5S5K - chains B and C of the 6 polymer chains in the assembly; structure by X-ray diffraction, 2.41 A resolution.

Chain B:
Name: Tubulin beta-2B chain
Organism: Bos taurus
Reference sequence: Q6B856 (TBB2B_BOVIN); the author numbering skips numbers that UniProt does not, so the offset changes along the chain: 1-42 = UniProt 1-42; 45-360 = UniProt 43-358; 369-455 = UniProt 359-445
Amino-acid sequence (445 residues; row label = number of the first residue in the row; note: 10 numbers in that range are skipped by the numbering (no residue carries them; nothing is unmodelled there)):
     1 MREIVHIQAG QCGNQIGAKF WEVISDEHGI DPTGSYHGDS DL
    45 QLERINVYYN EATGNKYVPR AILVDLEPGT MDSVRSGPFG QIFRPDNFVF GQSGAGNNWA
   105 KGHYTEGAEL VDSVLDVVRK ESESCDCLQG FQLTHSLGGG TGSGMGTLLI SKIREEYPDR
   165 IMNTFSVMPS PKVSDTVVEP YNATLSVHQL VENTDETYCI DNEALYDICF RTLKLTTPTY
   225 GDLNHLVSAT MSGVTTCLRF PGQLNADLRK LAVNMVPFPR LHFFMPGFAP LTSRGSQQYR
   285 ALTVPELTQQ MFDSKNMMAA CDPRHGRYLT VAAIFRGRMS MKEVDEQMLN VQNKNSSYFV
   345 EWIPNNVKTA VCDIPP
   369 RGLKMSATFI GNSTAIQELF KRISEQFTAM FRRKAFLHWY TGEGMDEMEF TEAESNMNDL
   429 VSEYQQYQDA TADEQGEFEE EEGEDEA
Disordered / not traced: 279-280, 438-455
Bound ions: Mg2+: Gln11 (together with GDP); Ca2+: Glu113 (shared with Glu284(C) of chain C)
Ligand contacts:
  - GDP (guanosine-5'-diphosphate): Gly10, Gln11, Cys12, Gln15, Ile16, Asp69, Ala99, Asn101, Ser140, Gly142, Gly143, Gly144, Thr145, Gly146, Ser147, Val171, Pro173, Val177, Asp179, Glu183, Asn206, Leu209, Tyr224, Leu227, Asn228
  - S6V (1-[2-(2-oxidanylidenepyrrolidin-1-yl)ethyl]-3-phenyl-urea): Gly100, Lys105, Trp407
UniProt features mapped onto this chain:
  - motif: Met1 to Ile4 (MREI motif)
  - binding site (GTP): Gln11, Glu71, Ser140, Gly144, Thr145, Gly146, Asn206, Asn228
  - binding site (Mg(2+)): Glu71
  - modified residue: Ser40 (Phosphoserine), Thr57 (Phosphothreonine), Lys60 (N6-acetyllysine), Ser174 (Phosphoserine), Thr287 (Phosphothreonine), Thr292 (Phosphothreonine), Arg320 (Omega-N-methylarginine), Glu448 (5-glutamyl polyglutamate)
  - cross-link (Glycyl lysine isopeptide (Lys-Gly)): Lys60 (interchain with G-Cter in ubiquitin), Lys326 (interchain with G-Cter in ubiquitin)

Chain C:
Name: Tubulin alpha-1B chain
Organism: Bos taurus
Reference sequence: P81947 (TBA1B_BOVIN); residue numbers follow UniProt; this construct covers 1-451
Amino-acid sequence (451 residues; row label = number of the first residue in the row):
     1 MRECISIHVG QAGVQIGNAC WELYCLEHGI QPDGQMPSDK TIGGGDDSFN TFFSETGAGK
    61 HVPRAVFVDL EPTVIDEVRT GTYRQLFHPE QLITGKEDAA NNYARGHYTI GKEIIDLVLD
   121 RIRKLADQCT GLQGFLVFHS FGGGTGSGFT SLLMERLSVD YGKKSKLEFS IYPAPQVSTA
   181 VVEPYNSILT THTTLEHSDC AFMVDNEAIY DICRRNLDIE RPTYTNLNRL ISQIVSSITA
   241 SLRFDGALNV DLTEFQTNLV PYPRIHFPLA TYAPVISAEK AYHEQLSVAE ITNACFEPAN
   301 QMVKCDPRHG KYMACCLLYR GDVVPKDVNA AIATIKTKRS IQFVDWCPTG FKVGINYQPP
   361 TVVPGGDLAK VQRAVCMLSN TTAIAEAWAR LDHKFDLMYA KRAFVHWYVG EGMEEGEFSE
   421 AREDMAALEK DYEEVGVDSV EGEGEEEGEE Y
Disordered / not traced: 441-451
Bound ions: Ca2+ site 1: Asp39, Thr41, Gly44, Glu55; Ca2+ site 2: Glu284 (shared with Glu113(B) of chain B)
Ligand contacts:
  - GTP (guanosine-5'-triphosphate): Gly10, Gln11, Ala12, Gln15, Ile16, Asp69, Asp98, Ala99, Ala100, Asn101, Ser140, Gly142, Gly143, Gly144, Thr145, Gly146, Ile171, Pro173, Val177, Ser178, Thr179, Glu183, Asn206, Tyr224, Leu227, Asn228, Ile231
  - S6V (1-[2-(2-oxidanylidenepyrrolidin-1-yl)ethyl]-3-phenyl-urea): Cys4, Gln133, Gly134, Leu136, Ser165, Leu167, Leu242, Leu252, Thr253, Gln256, Thr257

How chain B and chain C interact:
Contacting residue pairs - 40 pairs, chain B then chain C:
  Gln96(B) - Met1(C)
  Gln96(B) - Arg2(C)
  Ser97(B) - Arg2(C)
  Asn101(B) - Glu254(C)  hydrogen bond
  Asp179(B) - Glu254(C)
  Asp179(B) - Lys352(C)  hydrogen bond (backbone-side chain)
  Thr180(B) - Glu254(C)
  Thr180(B) - Asn258(C)
  Val181(B) - Asn258(C)  hydrogen bond (backbone-side chain)
  Val181(B) - Pro348(C)  hydrophobic
  Val182(B) - Thr257(C)
  Thr221(B) - Lys326(C)
  Thr221(B) - Asn329(C)
  Ala397(B) - Trp346(C)
  Met398(B) - Trp346(C)
  Arg400(B) - Asp345(C)  salt bridge
  Arg400(B) - Ser439(C)  hydrogen bond
  Arg401(B) - Tyr262(C)  hydrogen bond (backbone-side chain)
  Arg401(B) - Asp345(C)  salt bridge
  Arg401(B) - Trp346(C)
  Arg401(B) - Glu434(C)  hydrogen bond (side chain-backbone)
  Arg401(B) - Val435(C)
  Arg401(B) - Val437(C)  hydrogen bond (side chain-backbone)
  Arg401(B) - Asp438(C)
  Arg401(B) - Ser439(C)  hydrogen bond
  Lys402(B) - Tyr262(C)
  Ala403(B) - Tyr262(C)
  Ala403(B) - Trp346(C)  hydrophobic
  Phe404(B) - Thr257(C)
  Phe404(B) - Asn258(C)
  Phe404(B) - Val260(C)
  Phe404(B) - Pro261(C)  hydrogen bond (backbone-backbone)
  Phe404(B) - Trp346(C)  hydrophobic
  His406(B) - Val260(C)  hydrogen bond (side chain-backbone)
  His406(B) - Pro261(C)
  His406(B) - Tyr262(C)
  His406(B) - Pro263(C)
  Trp407(B) - Gln256(C)
  Trp407(B) - Thr257(C)  hydrogen bond (side chain-backbone)
  Trp407(B) - Val260(C)
Other interface residues (no listed pair), chain B (19 interface residues in all): Gly100, Thr220
Other interface residues (no listed pair), chain C (22 interface residues in all): Pro325

In short:
19 residues of chain B and 22 residues of chain C are in contact, with 11 hydrogen bonds and 2 salt bridges.
Among the polar pairs are Arg400(B)-Asp345(C), Arg401(B)-Asp345(C) and Asn101(B)-Glu254(C). Compound S6V is
bound between chain B and chain C.
Here chain B is Tubulin beta-2B chain and chain C is Tubulin alpha-1B chain, both from Bos taurus. Entry 5S5K
(Tubulin-Z2472938267-complex) was determined by X-ray diffraction together with 5S4L, 5S4M, 5S4N, 5S4O, 5S4P,
5S4Q and 52 further entries from the same study.
